3RGD - chains A and X of the 24 polymer chains in the assembly; structure by X-ray diffraction, 2.89 A resolution.

# Chain A (and X)
Molecule: Ferritin, middle subunit
Organism: Rana catesbeiana
Notes: EC 1.16.3.1; chain X of this document is another copy of the same molecule, construct and numbering; everything in this record applies to it too
UniProt: P07798 (FRI2_RANCA); residues 1-176 here = UniProt positions 1-176
Sequence (176 residues; row label = number of the first residue in the row):
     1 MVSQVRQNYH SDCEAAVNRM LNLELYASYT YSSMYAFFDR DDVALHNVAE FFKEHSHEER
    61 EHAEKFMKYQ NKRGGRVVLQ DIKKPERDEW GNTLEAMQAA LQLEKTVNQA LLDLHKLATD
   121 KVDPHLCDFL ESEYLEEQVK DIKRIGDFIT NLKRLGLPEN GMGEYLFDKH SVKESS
Disordered / not traced: 1, 174-176 (chain X: 1, 173-176)
Ion coordination: Fe ion site 1: Glu24, Glu59; Fe ion site 2: Glu59, Glu104
UniProt features mapped onto this chain:
  - binding site (Fe cation): Glu24, Glu59, His62, Glu104, Gln138, Asp141

# How chain A and chain X interact
Pairs across the interface - 26 pairs, chain A then chain X:
  Leu101(A) with Gln4(X)
  Lys105(A) with Gln4(X), hydrogen bond (side chain-backbone); Arg6(X), hydrogen bond (side chain-backbone); Gln7(X), hydrogen bond (backbone-side chain)
  Asn108(A) with Gln7(X), hydrogen bond
  Gln109(A) with Gln7(X), hydrogen bond
  Leu112(A) with Asn8(X); Pro124(X), hydrophobic
  His115(A) with Pro124(X)
  Glu131(A) with Asp128(X); Glu131(X)
  Leu135(A) with Pro124(X), hydrophobic; His125(X)
  Glu136(A) with Lys72(X), salt bridge; His125(X), salt bridge
  Val139(A) with Lys72(X); His125(X)
  Lys140(A) with Lys72(X)
  Ile142(A) with Val5(X), hydrophobic; Gln7(X)
  Lys143(A) with Val5(X); Asn71(X); Lys72(X)
  Gly146(A) with Gln4(X), hydrogen bond (backbone-side chain)
  Ile149(A) with Gln4(X)
  Thr150(A) with Gln4(X), hydrogen bond
Also at the interface, not in a pair above, chain A (17 interface residues in all): Lys116
Also at the interface, not in a pair above, chain X (13 interface residues in all): Arg73, Val122

# Summary
The interface between chain A and chain X involves 17 residues on one side and 13 on the other; the contacts
include 7 hydrogen bonds and 2 salt bridges. Polar contacts include Glu136(A)-Lys72(X), Glu136(A)-His125(X)
and Lys105(A)-Gln4(X). UniProt lists 6 Fe cation-binding residues on chain A.
Chain A and chain X are both Ferritin, middle subunit (Rana catesbeiana); the structure, Iron loaded frog M
ferritin. Short soaking time, was determined by X-ray diffraction (same publication as 4DAS, 3RBC and 3RE7).
